1ADY - chains A and B; structure by X-ray diffraction, 2.80 A resolution.

[Chain A (and B)]
Name: Histidyl-tRNA synthetase
Organism: Thermus thermophilus
Notes: EC 6.1.1.21; chain B of this document is another copy of the same molecule, construct and numbering; everything in this record applies to it too
Reference sequence: P56194 (SYH_THET8); residue numbers follow UniProt; this construct covers 1-421
Chain sequence (421 residues; each row starts with the number of its first residue):
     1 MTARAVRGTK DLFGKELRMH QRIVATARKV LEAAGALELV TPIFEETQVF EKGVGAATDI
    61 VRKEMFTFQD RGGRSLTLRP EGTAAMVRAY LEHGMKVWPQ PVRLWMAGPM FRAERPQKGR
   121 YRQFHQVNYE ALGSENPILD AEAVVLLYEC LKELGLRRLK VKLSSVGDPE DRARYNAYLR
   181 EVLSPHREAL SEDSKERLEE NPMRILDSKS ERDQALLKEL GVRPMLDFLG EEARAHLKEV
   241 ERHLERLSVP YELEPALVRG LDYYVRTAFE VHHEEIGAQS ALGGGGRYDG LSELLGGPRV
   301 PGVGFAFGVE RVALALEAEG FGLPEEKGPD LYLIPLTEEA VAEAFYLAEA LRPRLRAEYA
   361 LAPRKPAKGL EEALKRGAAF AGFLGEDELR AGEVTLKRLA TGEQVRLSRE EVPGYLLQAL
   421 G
Disordered / not traced: 1
Ligand contacts: histidyl-adenosine monophosphate (HAM): Glu81, Gly82, Thr83, Arg112, Glu114, Gly119, Arg120, Tyr121, Phe124, Gln126, Asn128, Tyr129, Glu130, Arg259, Leu261, Tyr263, Tyr264, Ala281, Leu282, Gly283, Gly284, Gly285, Gly286, Tyr288, Gly304, Phe305, Ala306, Phe307, Gly308, Arg311

[How chain A and chain B interact]
Residue-residue contacts (143; chain A residue first):
  Thr2(A) with Leu295(B), hydrogen bond (backbone-backbone); Gly296(B)
  Ala3(A) with Glu46(B); Gln48(B); Val49(B), hydrophobic; Arg88(B)
  Arg4(A) with Glu46(B), hydrogen bond (backbone-side chain); Arg88(B); Glu92(B)
  Ala5(A) with Arg88(B); Glu92(B), hydrogen bond (backbone-side chain)
  Val6(A) with Phe44(B), hydrophobic; Glu46(B); Leu76(B), hydrophobic
  Thr9(A) with Pro42(B); Phe44(B)
  Lys10(A) with Pro42(B)
  Asp11(A) with Leu39(B); Val40(B); Thr41(B); Pro42(B); Arg88(B), salt bridge; Ala89(B); His93(B), salt bridge
  Leu12(A) with Leu39(B); Val40(B), hydrogen bond (backbone-backbone)
  Phe13(A) with Glu38(B); Leu39(B), hydrophobic; His93(B); Trp98(B), hydrophobic
  Leu17(A) with Glu38(B)
  Gln21(A) with Arg28(B); Glu38(B), hydrogen bond
  Arg28(A) with Gln21(B)
  Lys29(A) with Pro353(B)
  Val30(A) with Pro353(B), hydrophobic
  Glu32(A) with Arg356(B)
  Ala33(A) with Arg352(B); Pro353(B), hydrophobic; Arg356(B); Ala357(B), hydrogen bond (backbone-backbone)
  Ala34(A) with Arg352(B)
  Gly35(A) with Arg356(B); Glu358(B)
  Leu37(A) with Glu326(B)
  Glu38(A) with Phe13(B); Leu17(B); Gln21(B), hydrogen bond
  Leu39(A) with Asp11(B); Leu12(B); Phe13(B), hydrophobic
  Val40(A) with Asp11(B); Leu12(B), hydrogen bond (backbone-backbone)
  Thr41(A) with Asp11(B)
  Pro42(A) with Thr9(B); Lys10(B); Asp11(B); Gln123(B)
  Ile43(A) with Phe111(B), hydrophobic; Gln123(B), hydrogen bond (backbone-side chain)
  Phe44(A) with Val6(B), hydrophobic; Thr9(B); Leu78(B), hydrophobic; Phe111(B), hydrophobic
  Glu46(A) with Ala3(B); Arg4(B), hydrogen bond (side chain-backbone); Val6(B)
  Gln48(A) with Ala3(B)
  Val49(A) with Ala3(B), hydrophobic
  Phe66(A) with Phe68(B), hydrophobic
  Phe68(A) with Phe66(B), hydrophobic; Phe68(B), hydrophobic; Leu78(B), hydrophobic
  Asp70(A) with Arg122(B), salt bridge
  Arg71(A) with Lys63(B), hydrogen bond (side chain-backbone); Ala113(B)
  Leu76(A) with Val6(B), hydrophobic
  Leu78(A) with Phe44(B), hydrophobic; Phe68(B), hydrophobic; Leu78(B), hydrophobic
  Arg88(A) with Arg4(B); Ala5(B); Asp11(B), salt bridge
  Ala89(A) with Asp11(B)
  Glu92(A) with Arg4(B); Ala5(B), hydrogen bond (side chain-backbone)
  His93(A) with Asp11(B), salt bridge; Phe13(B)
  Pro99(A) with Arg376(B)
  Gln100(A) with Arg376(B), hydrogen bond (backbone-side chain)
  Arg103(A) with Tyr359(B)
  Phe111(A) with Ile43(B), hydrophobic; Phe44(B), hydrophobic
  Ala113(A) with Arg71(B)
  Arg122(A) with Asp70(B), salt bridge
  Gln123(A) with Pro42(B); Ile43(B), hydrogen bond (side chain-backbone)
  Ser134(A) with Leu361(B)
  Asn136(A) with Leu361(B), hydrogen bond (side chain-backbone)
  Ile138(A) with Phe345(B), hydrophobic; Tyr359(B); Leu361(B), hydrophobic
  Leu139(A) with Leu361(B), hydrophobic
  Glu142(A) with Phe345(B); Arg352(B), salt bridge; Tyr359(B), hydrogen bond
  Val145(A) with Glu349(B)
  Glu153(A) with Pro353(B)
  His243(A) with Tyr346(B), hydrogen bond
  Arg246(A) with Glu343(B), salt bridge; Tyr346(B)
  Leu247(A) with Phe345(B), hydrophobic; Tyr346(B), hydrophobic
  Leu295(A) with Thr2(B), hydrogen bond (backbone-backbone)
  Gly296(A) with Thr2(B)
  Glu343(A) with Arg246(B), salt bridge
  Phe345(A) with Ile138(B), hydrophobic; Glu142(B); Leu247(B), hydrophobic
  Tyr346(A) with His243(B), hydrogen bond; Arg246(B); Leu247(B), hydrophobic
  Glu349(A) with Val145(B); Leu247(B)
  Arg352(A) with Ala33(B); Ala34(B); Glu142(B), salt bridge
  Pro353(A) with Lys29(B); Ala33(B); Glu153(B)
  Arg356(A) with Glu32(B); Ala33(B)
  Ala357(A) with Ala33(B), hydrogen bond (backbone-backbone)
  Glu358(A) with Gly35(B)
  Tyr359(A) with Arg103(B); Ile138(B); Glu142(B), hydrogen bond
  Leu361(A) with Pro101(B); Ser134(B); Asn136(B); Leu139(B), hydrophobic
  Arg376(A) with Pro99(B)
  Arg409(A) with Arg246(B)
Interface residues without a listed pair, chain A (86 interface residues in all): Gly14, Glu45, Lys63, Thr67, Trp98, Pro109, Ala141, Leu146, Glu149, Arg242, Glu326, Val341, Ala342, Leu355
Interface residues without a listed pair, chain B (89 interface residues in all): Gly14, Val30, Leu37, Glu45, Thr67, Gln100, Pro109, Glu114, Arg115, Ala141, Leu146, Arg242, Val341, Ala342, Arg354, Leu355, Arg409

[Overview]
86 residues of chain A and 89 residues of chain B are in contact, with 21 hydrogen bonds and 10 salt bridges.
Among the polar pairs are Asp11(A)-Arg88(B), Asp11(A)-His93(B) and Asp70(A)-Arg122(B). Ligands of chain A:
histidyl-adenosine monophosphate.
Chain A and chain B are both Histidyl-tRNA synthetase (Thermus thermophilus); the structure, Histidyl-tRNA
synthetase in complex with histidyl-adenylate, was determined by X-ray diffraction (same publication as 1ADJ).
